PDB entry 1CJG | solution NMR | chains D and B of the 4 polymer chains in the assembly

[Chain D]
Molecule: 22-nt DNA strand
Notes: fragment: symmetric lac operator
Sequence (22 nucleotides; numbered 1 to 22; the number before each row is that of its first residue):
     1 GAATTGTGAG CGCTCACAAT TC

[Chain B]
Molecule: Protein (lac repressor)
Source organism: Escherichia coli
Notes: fragment: headpiece, residues 1 - 62
UniProt: P03023 (LACI_ECOLI); numbering as in UniProt (aligned over 1-62)
Chain sequence (62 residues; each row starts with the number of its first residue):
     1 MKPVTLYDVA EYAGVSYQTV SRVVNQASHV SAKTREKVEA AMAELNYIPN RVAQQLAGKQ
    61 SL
Swiss-Prot annotation at these positions:
  - DNA-binding region: Leu6 to Asn25 (H-T-H motif)
  - mutagenesis: Tyr17 (Y17H: Broadening of specificity), Arg22 (R22N: Recognizes an operator variant)
Reported in the primary citation:
  - binding site for the 22-nt DNA strand (chain D): Thr5, Leu6, Tyr7, Ser21, Asn25, Tyr47, Asn50, Ala53, Gln54, Ala57
  - binding site for the 22-nt DNA strand: Tyr17, Gln18, His29, Val30, Ser31, Leu56
  - specificity-determining residues: Tyr17, Gln18 (citing earlier work)

[Chain D / chain B interface]
Contacting residue pairs - 14 pairs, chain D then chain B:
  DA3(D) - His29(B)  sugar contact
  DT4(D) - His29(B)  phosphate contact
  DT4(D) - Val30(B)  sugar contact
  DT5(D) - His29(B)  phosphate contact
  DT5(D) - Val30(B)  phosphate contact
  DT7(D) - Tyr17(B)  base contact
  DT7(D) - Gln18(B)  base contact
  DG8(D) - Tyr17(B)  base contact
  DG10(D) - Ala57(B)  base contact
  DC11(D) - Leu56(B)  base contact
  DC11(D) - Ala57(B)  base contact
  DC11(D) - Gln60(B)  phosphate contact
  DG12(D) - Leu56(B)  base contact
  DG12(D) - Gln60(B)  phosphate contact
Other interface residues (no listed pair), chain D (9 interface residues in all): DG6
Other interface residues (no listed pair), chain B (9 interface residues in all): Ser16, Ser28

[In short]
Chain D and chain B each contribute 9 residues to their interface. Curated annotation (UniProt) lists 2
mutagenesis sites on chain B. The paper reports a binding site for the 22-nt DNA strand (chain D) at Thr5(B),
Leu6(B) and Tyr7(B) among others; a binding site for the 22-nt DNA strand at Tyr17(B), Gln18(B) and His29(B)
among others.
Here chain D is a 22-nt DNA strand and chain B is Protein (lac repressor) (Escherichia coli). Entry 1CJG (NMR
structure of lac repressor HP62-DNA complex) was determined by solution NMR.
